5L69 - chains I and Y of the 28 polymer chains in the assembly; structure by X-ray diffraction, 2.70 A resolution.

# Chain I
Name: Proteasome subunit beta type-3
From: Saccharomyces cerevisiae (strain ATCC 204508 / S288c)
Notes: EC 3.4.25.1
UniProtKB: P25451 (PSB3_YEAST); residues 0-204 here correspond to UniProt positions 1-205 (UniProt number = residue number + 1)
Chain sequence (205 residues; each row starts with the number of its first residue; numbering starts at 0):
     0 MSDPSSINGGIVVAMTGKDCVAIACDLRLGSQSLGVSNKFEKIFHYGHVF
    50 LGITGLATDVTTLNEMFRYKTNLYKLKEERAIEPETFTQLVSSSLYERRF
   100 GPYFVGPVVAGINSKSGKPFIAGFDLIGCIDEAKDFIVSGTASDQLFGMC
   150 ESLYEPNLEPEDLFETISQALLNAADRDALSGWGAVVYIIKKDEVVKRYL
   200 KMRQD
Unresolved in the structure: 0
Ion coordination: Mg2+ site 1: Asp-177, Ser-180; Mg2+ site 2: Asp-204 (shared with Ala-164(Y), Asp-167(Y), Ser-170(Y) of chain Y)
Ligand contacts: 79P ((2S)-3-(1H-indol-3-yl)-N-[(2S,3S,4R)-4-methyl-3,5-bis(oxidanyl)-1-phenyl-pentan-2-yl]-2-[[(2R)-2-(2-morpholin-4-ylethanoylamino)propanoyl]amino]propanamide): Asp-124, Leu-125, Ile-126

# Chain Y
Name: Proteasome subunit beta type-8, Proteasome subunit beta type-5
From: Mus musculus
Notes: EC 3.4.25.1
UniProtKB: chimeric construct of P28063, P30656: residues 1-138 from P28063 (PSB8_MOUSE) positions 73-210 (UniProt number = residue number + 72); residues 139-211 from P30656 positions 215-287 (UniProt number = residue number + 76)
Chain sequence (211 residues; each row starts with the number of its first residue):
     1 TTTLAFKFQHGVIVAVDSRATAGSYISSLRMNKVIEINPYLLGTMSGCAA
    51 DCQYWERLLAKECRLYYLRNGERISVSAASKLLSNMMLQYRGMGLSMGSM
   101 ICGWDKKGPGLYYVDDNGTRLSGQMFSTGSGNTYAYGVLDSNYKWDLSVE
   151 DALYLGKRSILAAAHRDAYSGGSVNLYHVTEDGWIYHGNHDVGELFWKVK
   201 EEEGSFNNVIG
Covalent attachments: compound 79P linked to Thr-1
Ion coordination: Mg2+: Ala-164, Asp-167, Ser-170 (shared with Asp-204(I) of chain I)
Ligand contacts: 79P ((2S)-3-(1H-indol-3-yl)-N-[(2S,3S,4R)-4-methyl-3,5-bis(oxidanyl)-1-phenyl-pentan-2-yl]-2-[[(2R)-2-(2-morpholin-4-ylethanoylamino)propanoyl]amino]propanamide): Arg-19, Ala-20, Thr-21, Ser-27, Met-31, Asn-32, Lys-33, Met-45, Ser-46, Gly-47, Cys-48, Ala-49, Cys-52, Ser-96, Ser-130, Tyr-169
What the authors report for this chain:
  - binding site for 79P: Thr-1
  - catalytic residues: Thr-1 (citing earlier work)

# Interface between chain I and chain Y
Pairs across the interface - 44 pairs, chain I then chain Y:
  Arg-27(I) / Ala-168(Y)
  Ser-32(I) / Arg-166(Y)
  Ser-32(I) / Asp-167(Y)
  Ser-32(I) / Ala-168(Y)  hydrogen bond (backbone-backbone)
  Ser-32(I) / Tyr-169(Y)
  Leu-33(I) / Tyr-134(Y)
  Leu-33(I) / Arg-166(Y)
  Gly-34(I) / Arg-166(Y)  hydrogen bond (backbone-side chain)
  Val-35(I) / Arg-166(Y)
  Asn-37(I) / Asn-208(Y)
  Asn-37(I) / Val-209(Y)
  Lys-38(I) / Asn-208(Y)  hydrogen bond (side chain-backbone)
  Lys-38(I) / Ile-210(Y)
  Gln-144(I) / Tyr-25(Y)
  Asp-175(I) / Ile-26(Y)
  Asp-175(I) / Leu-29(Y)
  Arg-176(I) / Tyr-25(Y)
  Arg-176(I) / Ile-26(Y)  hydrogen bond (side chain-backbone)
  Arg-176(I) / Ser-27(Y)  hydrogen bond (side chain-backbone)
  Arg-176(I) / Ser-28(Y)
  Arg-176(I) / Leu-29(Y)
  Asp-177(I) / Ser-24(Y)
  Asp-177(I) / Ile-26(Y)
  Ala-178(I) / Ser-24(Y)  hydrogen bond (backbone-backbone)
  Ala-178(I) / Ile-26(Y)
  Ala-178(I) / Ala-168(Y)
  Trp-182(I) / His-165(Y)  hydrogen bond (side chain-backbone)
  Trp-182(I) / Arg-166(Y)
  Lys-200(I) / Trp-197(Y)
  Lys-200(I) / Gly-211(Y)
  Met-201(I) / Trp-197(Y)
  Arg-202(I) / Gly-172(Y)  hydrogen bond (side chain-backbone)
  Arg-202(I) / Asp-191(Y)  salt bridge
  Arg-202(I) / Gly-193(Y)
  Gln-203(I) / His-165(Y)  hydrogen bond (backbone-side chain)
  Gln-203(I) / Phe-196(Y)
  Gln-203(I) / Trp-197(Y)
  Gln-203(I) / Val-209(Y)
  Asp-204(I) / Arg-19(Y)  salt bridge
  Asp-204(I) / Ala-164(Y)
  Asp-204(I) / Ser-170(Y)
  Asp-204(I) / Gly-171(Y)
  Asp-204(I) / Gly-172(Y)  hydrogen bond (side chain-backbone)
  Asp-204(I) / Val-192(Y)
Other interface residues (no listed pair), chain I (20 interface residues in all): Gln-31, Leu-179

# Overview
20 residues of chain I and 26 residues of chain Y are in contact, with 10 hydrogen bonds and 2 salt bridges.
Polar pairs include Arg-202(I)/Asp-191(Y), Asp-204(I)/Arg-19(Y) and Gly-34(I)/Arg-166(Y). Chain I binds
compound 79P. Compound 79P is covalently linked to Thr-1(Y). The paper reports the catalytic residue Thr-1(Y);
a binding site for 79P at Thr-1(Y).
Here chain I is Proteasome subunit beta type-3 (Saccharomyces cerevisiae (strain ATCC 204508 / S288c)) and
chain Y is Proteasome subunit beta type-8, Proteasome subunit beta type-5 (Mus musculus). Entry 5L69 (Yeast
20S proteasome with mouse beta5i (1-138) and mouse beta6 (97-111; 118-133) in complex with epoxyketone ...)
was determined by X-ray diffraction (same publication as 5L52, 5L54, 5L55, 5L5A, 5L5B, 5L5D and 30 further
entries).
